Entry 6CQ0 (X-ray diffraction, 3.19 A resolution); this record covers chain A.

Chain A:
Molecule: Serine/threonine-protein kinase TBK1
Source organism: Homo sapiens
Notes: EC 2.7.11.1
Reference sequence: Q9UHD2 (TBK1_HUMAN); residue numbers follow UniProt; this construct covers 1-657
Amino-acid sequence (660 residues; row label = number of the first residue in the row; numbers below 1 keep their minus sign (Ser-2 is residue -2)):
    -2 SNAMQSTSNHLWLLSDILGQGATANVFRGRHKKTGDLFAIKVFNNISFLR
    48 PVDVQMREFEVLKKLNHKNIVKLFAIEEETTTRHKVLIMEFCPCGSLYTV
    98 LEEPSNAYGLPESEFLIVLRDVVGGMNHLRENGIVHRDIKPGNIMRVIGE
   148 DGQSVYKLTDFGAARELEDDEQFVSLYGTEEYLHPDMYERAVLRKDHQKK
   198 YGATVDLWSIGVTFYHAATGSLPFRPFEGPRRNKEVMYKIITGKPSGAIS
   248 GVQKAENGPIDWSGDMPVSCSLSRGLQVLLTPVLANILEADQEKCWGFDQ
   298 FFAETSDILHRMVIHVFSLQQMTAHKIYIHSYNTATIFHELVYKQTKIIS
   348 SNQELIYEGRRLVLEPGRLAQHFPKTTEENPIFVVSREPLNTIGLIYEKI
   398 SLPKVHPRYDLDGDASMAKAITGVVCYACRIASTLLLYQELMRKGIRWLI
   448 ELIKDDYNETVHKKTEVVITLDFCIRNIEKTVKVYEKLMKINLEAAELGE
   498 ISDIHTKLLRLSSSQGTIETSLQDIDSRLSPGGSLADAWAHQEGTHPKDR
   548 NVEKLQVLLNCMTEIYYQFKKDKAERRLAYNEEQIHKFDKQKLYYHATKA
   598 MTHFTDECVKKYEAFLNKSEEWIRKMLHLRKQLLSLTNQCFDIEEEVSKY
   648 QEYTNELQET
Not modelled in the structure: -2 to -1, 41-50, 161-174, 187-202, 480-493
Construct notes: expression tag (-2 to 0)
Curated features (UniProtKB/Swiss-Prot):
  - active site: Asp135 (Proton acceptor)
  - binding site (ATP): Leu15 to Val23, Lys38
  - modified residue: Ser172 (Phosphoserine), Lys607 (N6-methyllysine)
  - cross-link (Glycyl lysine isopeptide (Lys-Gly)): Lys30 (interchain with G-Cter in ubiquitin), Lys401 (interchain with G-Cter in ubiquitin)
  - natural variant: Phe24 (F24S: Loss of IFNB induction), Arg47 (R47H: In FTDALS4), Asp50 (D50A: In IIAE8), Tyr105 (Y105C: In FTDALS4), Val152 (V152L: No effect on IFNB induction), Gly159 (G159A: In IIAE8), Ile207 (I207V: In IIAE8; uncertain significance), Tyr212 (Y212D: In AIARV), Asp296 (D296H: In a breast pleomorphic lobular carcinoma sample), Ile305 (I305T: In FTDALS4), Leu306 (L306I: In FTDALS4; uncertain significance), Arg308 (R308Q: In FTDALS4), 14 further natural variant entries in UniProt
  - mutagenesis: Lys30 (K30R: Decreases ubiquitination. Abolishes ubiquitination, phosphorylation and kinase activity; when associated with R-401), Asp33 (D33A: Decreases phosphorylation and kinase activity), Lys38 (K38A: Loss of kinase activity), Asp135 (D135N: Loss of kinase activity), Ser172 (S172A: Loss of kinase activity. No effect on dimerization. Loss of USP38-mediated degradation; S172E: Decreased kinase activity), Leu316 (L316E: Decreases kinase activity. No effect on phosphorylation), Tyr325 (Y325E: Abolishes phosphorylation and kinase activity), Glu355 (E355R: Decreases phosphorylation and kinase activity. Abolishes dimerization; when associated with A-357 or R-448), Arg357 (R357A: Decreases phosphorylation and kinase activity. Abolishes dimerization; when associated with R-355), Lys401 (K401R: Decreases ubiquitination. Abolishes ubiquitination, phosphorylation and kinase activity; when associated with R-30), Glu448 (E448R: Decreases phosphorylation and kinase activity. Abolishes dimerization; when associated with R-355), His459 (H459E: Abolishes dimerization and decreases kinase activity but no effect on phosphorylation; when associated with E-466 and E-470), 11 further mutagenesis entries in UniProt
Residues lining bound ligands: F8M (2-amino-7-[3-(dimethylamino)propyl]-5-oxo-5H-[1]benzopyrano[2,3-b]pyridine-3-carboxylic acid): Leu15, Gly16, Val23, Ala36, Val68, Met86, Glu87, Phe88, Cys89, Pro90, Cys91, Gly92, Met142, Thr156
From the paper describing this entry:
  - binding site for F8M: Glu87, Cys89, Pro90, Cys91, Thr156
  - contacts within the chain: Cys91-Arg143

Overview:
Chain A binds compound F8M. Curated annotation (UniProt) lists active-site residue Asp135, 10 ATP-binding
residues and 23 mutagenesis sites. The paper reports a binding site for F8M at Glu87, Cys89 and Pro90 among
others; contacts within the chain involving Cys91 and Arg143.
Chain A is Serine/threonine-protein kinase TBK1 (Homo sapiens); the structure, TBK1 in Complex with Dimethyl
Amino Analog of Amlexanox, was determined by X-ray diffraction, deposited together with 6CQ4 and 6CQ5.
